Entry 9CMO (electron microscopy, 4.17 A resolution (low resolution: residue-level contacts below are approximate; hydrogen-bond / salt-bridge calls are withheld)); this record covers chains K and L of the 4 polymer chains in the assembly.

# Chain K (and L)
Name: Hexon protein
From: Human adenovirus 6
Notes: chain L of this document is another copy of the same molecule, construct and numbering; everything in this record applies to it too
UniProt: A0A348FV85 (A0A348FV85_9ADEN); residues 1-959 here = UniProt positions 1-959
Amino-acid sequence (959 residues; row label = number of the first residue in the row):
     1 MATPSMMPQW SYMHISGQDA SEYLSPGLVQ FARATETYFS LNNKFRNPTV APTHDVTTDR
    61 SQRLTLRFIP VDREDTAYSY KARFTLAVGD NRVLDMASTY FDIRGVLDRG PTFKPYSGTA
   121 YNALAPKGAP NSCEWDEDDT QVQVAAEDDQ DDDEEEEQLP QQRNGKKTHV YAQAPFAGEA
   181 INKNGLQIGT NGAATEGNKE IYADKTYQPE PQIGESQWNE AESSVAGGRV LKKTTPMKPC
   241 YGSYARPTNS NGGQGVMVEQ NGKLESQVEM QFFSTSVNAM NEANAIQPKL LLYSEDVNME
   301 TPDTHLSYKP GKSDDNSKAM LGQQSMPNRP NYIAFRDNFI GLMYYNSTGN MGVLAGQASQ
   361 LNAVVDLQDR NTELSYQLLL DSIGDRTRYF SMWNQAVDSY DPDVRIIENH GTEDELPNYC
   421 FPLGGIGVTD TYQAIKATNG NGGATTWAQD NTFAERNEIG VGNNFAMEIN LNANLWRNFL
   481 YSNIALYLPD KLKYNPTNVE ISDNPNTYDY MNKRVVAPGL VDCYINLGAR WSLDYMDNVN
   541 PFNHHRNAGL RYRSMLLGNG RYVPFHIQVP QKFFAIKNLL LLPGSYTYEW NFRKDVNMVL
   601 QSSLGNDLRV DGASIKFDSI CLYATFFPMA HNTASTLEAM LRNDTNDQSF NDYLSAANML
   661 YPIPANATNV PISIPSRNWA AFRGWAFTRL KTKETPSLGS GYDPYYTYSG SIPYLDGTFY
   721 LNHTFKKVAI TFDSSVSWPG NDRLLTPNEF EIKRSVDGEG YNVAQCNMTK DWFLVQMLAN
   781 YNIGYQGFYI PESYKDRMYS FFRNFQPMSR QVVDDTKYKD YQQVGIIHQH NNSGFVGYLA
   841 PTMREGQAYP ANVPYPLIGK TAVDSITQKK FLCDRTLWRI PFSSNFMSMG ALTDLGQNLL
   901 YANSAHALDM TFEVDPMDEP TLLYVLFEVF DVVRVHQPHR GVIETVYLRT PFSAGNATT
Unresolved in the structure: 1-3, 141-162, 955-959 (chain L: 1-2, 140-164, 955-959)
Differences from the reference sequence: conflict Leu291 (Val in A0A348FV85), Ile827 (Leu in A0A348FV85), Val853 (Phe in A0A348FV85)

# Chain K / chain L interface
Contacting residue pairs - 261 pairs, chain K then chain L:
  Tyr38(K) with Met887(L); Met889(L)
  Phe39(K) with Gln786(L)
  Val56(K) with Tyr38(L)
  Pro126(K) with Phe421(L); Pro422(L)
  Ala129(K) with Leu423(L); Gly424(L)
  Pro130(K) with Gly424(L)
  Lys166(K) with Thr452(L)
  Lys167(K) with Asn451(L); Thr452(L); Phe453(L); Ala454(L)
  Thr168(K) with Thr452(L); Phe453(L); Ala454(L); Asn457(L)
  His169(K) with Ala454(L); Asn457(L)
  Val170(K) with Asn457(L); Glu458(L)
  Tyr171(K) with Trp218(L); Ile426(L)
  Ala172(K) with Ile459(L); Gly460(L)
  Gln173(K) with Ile426(L); Ile459(L); Gly460(L)
  Ala174(K) with Gly460(L); Val461(L); Gly462(L)
  Lys183(K) with Thr445(L)
  Glu215(K) with Gly462(L); Asn463(L)
  Glu222(K) with Val461(L)
  Gln271(K) with Phe453(L)
  Phe272(K) with Ala434(L); Ile435(L)
  Phe273(K) with Gln433(L); Ala434(L); Ile435(L)
  Ser274(K) with Tyr432(L); Gln433(L); Ile435(L)
  Thr275(K) with Tyr432(L)
  Ser276(K) with Thr431(L); Tyr432(L); Gln433(L); Glu455(L)
  Val277(K) with Thr431(L)
  Ala279(K) with Gln433(L)
  Ile286(K) with Trp447(L)
  Pro288(K) with Ile435(L); Trp447(L)
  Leu290(K) with Tyr432(L); Ile459(L)
  Tyr308(K) with Ser216(L)
  Ala319(K) with Gln217(L)
  Leu321(K) with Trp218(L)
  Gly322(K) with Gln217(L)
  His410(K) with Tyr116(L); Ser117(L); Tyr332(L); Arg551(L); Met555(L)
  Gly411(K) with Ser117(L)
  Thr412(K) with Ser117(L); Gly118(L)
  Glu413(K) with Ser117(L); Ser482(L)
  Asp414(K) with Lys127(L); Tyr241(L)
  Glu415(K) with Ser482(L)
  Leu416(K) with Arg477(L); Asn478(L); Tyr481(L); Pro841(L)
  Pro417(K) with Asn474(L)
  Asn418(K) with Asn474(L); Asn478(L)
  Tyr419(K) with Thr842(L); Met843(L); Arg844(L)
  Cys420(K) with Cys420(L); Met467(L)
  Phe421(K) with Met467(L); Glu468(L); Gly834(L); Phe835(L)
  Pro422(K) with Met467(L)
  Leu423(K) with Ala466(L); Met467(L); Glu468(L)
  Asn463(K) with Met843(L); Arg844(L); Glu845(L)
  Asn464(K) with Arg844(L)
  Ala466(K) with Arg844(L)
  Met467(K) with Met467(L)
  Glu468(K) with Pro126(L); Lys127(L)
  Asn472(K) with Leu475(L)
  Tyr524(K) with Ala120(L)
  Leu527(K) with Tyr116(L); Ala120(L); Asn559(L)
  Gly528(K) with Met555(L); Asn559(L)
  Ala529(K) with Asn559(L)
  Arg530(K) with Met555(L)
  Asn578(K) with Asn43(L); Lys44(L)
  Leu580(K) with Leu41(L)
  Phe627(K) with Phe39(L)
  Leu637(K) with Phe31(L)
  Met640(K) with Ser25(L); Gly27(L); Leu28(L)
  Thr645(K) with Tyr23(L)
  Asn646(K) with Tyr23(L); Leu24(L); Ser25(L); Leu28(L)
  Asp647(K) with Phe45(L)
  Gln648(K) with Phe45(L)
  Ser649(K) with Lys44(L); Phe45(L); Arg46(L)
  Phe650(K) with Asn43(L); Lys44(L)
  Asn651(K) with Arg46(L)
  Ala681(K) with Trp10(L)
  Asn741(K) with Asp59(L); Arg60(L); Ser61(L); Gln62(L)
  Asp742(K) with Ser61(L); Gln62(L); Arg63(L)
  Arg743(K) with Thr58(L); Arg60(L); Gln62(L); Leu64(L)
  Leu745(K) with Thr65(L)
  Glu759(K) with Arg104(L)
  Gly760(K) with Tyr623(L)
  Asn762(K) with His566(L); Gln568(L)
  Val763(K) with Gln568(L)
  Ala764(K) with Ser391(L); Gln568(L)
  Gln765(K) with Asn394(L); Leu556(L); His566(L); Ile567(L)
  Lys770(K) with Tyr100(L); Asp102(L); Tyr623(L)
  Tyr785(K) with Asp95(L); Phe626(L); Phe627(L); Pro628(L)
  Gln786(K) with Asp95(L); Ala97(L)
  Gly787(K) with Ala97(L); Ser98(L)
  Phe788(K) with Trp393(L)
  Asp796(K) with Arg388(L)
  Phe802(K) with Arg388(L); Phe390(L)
  Arg803(K) with Arg388(L)
  Gln811(K) with Leu557(L); Gly558(L); Asn559(L); Gly560(L); Val563(L)
  Tyr818(K) with Arg246(L)
  Asp820(K) with Arg246(L)
  Gln822(K) with Thr248(L); Asn249(L); Ser250(L)
  Gln823(K) with Ser250(L)
  Ile827(K) with Gln212(L)
  His828(K) with Glu210(L); Gln212(L); Asn251(L)
  Gln829(K) with Gln212(L)
  His830(K) with Gln212(L); Gln254(L)
  Asn831(K) with Ala120(L); Tyr121(L); Asn122(L)
  Asn832(K) with Asn122(L); Ala123(L); Leu124(L)
  Ser833(K) with Asn122(L); Pro211(L)
  Phe835(K) with Ala125(L); Pro126(L)
  Val836(K) with Leu124(L)
  Tyr838(K) with Gln212(L)
  Met843(K) with Gln217(L); Trp218(L)
  Arg844(K) with Leu423(L)
  Glu845(K) with Gly214(L)
  Gly846(K) with Pro175(L); Pro211(L); Ile213(L); Gly214(L)
  Gln847(K) with Ser132(L); Gln173(L); Pro175(L); Pro211(L); Gly228(L); Arg229(L)
  Tyr849(K) with Asn122(L); Pro211(L); Leu231(L); Glu295(L)
  Pro850(K) with Asn122(L); Asn131(L); Ser243(L); Met299(L)
  Ala851(K) with Asn122(L); Ser243(L); Ala245(L); Gln254(L)
  Asn852(K) with Ala245(L); Gln254(L)
  Val853(K) with Tyr121(L)
  Pro854(K) with Tyr121(L)
  Tyr855(K) with Tyr121(L); Pro247(L)
  Pro856(K) with Tyr121(L); Tyr244(L)
  Leu857(K) with Gly560(L); Arg561(L)
  Ile858(K) with Phe113(L); Lys114(L); Tyr116(L)
  Gly859(K) with Pro111(L)
  Thr861(K) with Glu300(L)
  Ser884(K) with Thr57(L)
  Asn885(K) with Thr57(L); Pro628(L)
  Phe886(K) with Leu64(L)
  Met889(K) with Ala51(L)
  Ala891(K) with Thr49(L)
  Leu892(K) with Trp10(L); Thr49(L); Ala51(L)
  Asp894(K) with Pro52(L)
  Gln897(K) with Val50(L); Thr53(L)
  Arg934(K) with Tyr12(L); Met13(L); His14(L)
  Val946(K) with Met13(L)
  Leu948(K) with Gln9(L); Met13(L)
Also at the interface, not in a pair above, chain K (168 interface residues in all): Asp95, Gly128, Pro175, Gln287, Lys318, Asn409, Asn470, Leu471, Ala473, Asn474, Cys523, Asn526, Thr633, Leu744, Tyr761, Phe773, Leu774, Gly784, Ile790, Ser793, Phe805, Pro807, Ser809, Val824, Gly834, Ala848, Lys860, Ala862, Val863, Ser865, Thr867, Met887, Gly890, Phe930, Val932, Val933
Also at the interface, not in a pair above, chain L (168 interface residues in all): Ile15, Arg67, Pro115, Tyr207, Glu215, Asn219, Cys240, Gly252, Val297, Pro327, Phe339, Asp385, Met392, Gln395, Tyr419, Gly425, Gly440, Ile469, Leu471, Tyr562, Pro564

# In short
Chain K and chain L each contribute 168 residues to their interface.
Chain K and chain L are both Hexon protein (Human adenovirus 6); the structure, Cryo-EM model derived from
localized reconstruction of Ad657-hexon-FII complex at 4.14A resolution, was determined by electron microscopy
(same publication as 9CLI, 9CLN, 9CLS, 9CM2 and 9CM9).
